PDB entry 8R72 | X-ray diffraction, 2.58 A resolution | chains A and B

# Chain A (and B)
Molecule: Heparinase
Source organism: Bacteroides thetaiotaomicron VPI-5482
Notes: chain B of this document is another copy of the same molecule, construct and numbering; everything in this record applies to it too
UniProtKB: Q89ZG7 (Q89ZG7_BACTN); residues 16-636 here correspond to UniProt positions 24-644 (UniProt number = residue number + 8)
Sequence (644 residues; row label = number of the first residue in the row; numbers below 1 keep their minus sign (Met-7 is residue -7)):
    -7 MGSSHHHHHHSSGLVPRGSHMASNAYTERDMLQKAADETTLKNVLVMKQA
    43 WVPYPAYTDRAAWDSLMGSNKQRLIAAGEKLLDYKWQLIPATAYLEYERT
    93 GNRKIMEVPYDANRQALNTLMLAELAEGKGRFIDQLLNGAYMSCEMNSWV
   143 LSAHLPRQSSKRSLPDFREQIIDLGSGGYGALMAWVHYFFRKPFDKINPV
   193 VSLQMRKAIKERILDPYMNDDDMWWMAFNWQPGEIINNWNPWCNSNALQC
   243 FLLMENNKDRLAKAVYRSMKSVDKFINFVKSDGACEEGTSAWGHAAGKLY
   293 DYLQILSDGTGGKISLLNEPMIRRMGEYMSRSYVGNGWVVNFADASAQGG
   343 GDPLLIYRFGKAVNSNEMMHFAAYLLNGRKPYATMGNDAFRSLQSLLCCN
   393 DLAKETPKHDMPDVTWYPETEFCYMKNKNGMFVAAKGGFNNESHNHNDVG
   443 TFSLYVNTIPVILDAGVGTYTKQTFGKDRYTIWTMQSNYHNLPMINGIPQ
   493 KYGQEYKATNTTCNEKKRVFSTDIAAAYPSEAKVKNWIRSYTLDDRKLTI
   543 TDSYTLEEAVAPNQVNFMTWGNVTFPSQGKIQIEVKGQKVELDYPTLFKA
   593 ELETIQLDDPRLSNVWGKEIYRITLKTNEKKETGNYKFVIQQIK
Not modelled in the structure: -7 to 19, 636 (chain B: -7 to 19, 462-471, 636)
Sequence notes: initiating methionine (-7); expression tag (-6 to 15); engineered mutation Ala283 (Tyr291 in Q89ZG7)
Ion coordination: Zn2+: His438, Asp456, His482
Reported in the primary citation:
  - mutagenesis - L174A: decreased catalytic activity
  - catalytic residues: Asn238
  - mutagenesis - N238A: decreased catalytic activity on HA

# How chain A and chain B interact
Pairs across the interface (55):
  Trp78(A) - Leu80(B)  hydrophobic
  Leu80(A) - Trp78(B)
  Leu80(A) - Leu80(B)  hydrophobic
  Leu80(A) - Met134(B)  hydrophobic
  Pro82(A) - Asn130(B)
  Ala83(A) - Leu129(B)  hydrophobic
  Ala83(A) - Asn130(B)  hydrogen bond (backbone-side chain)
  Ala83(A) - Tyr133(B)  hydrophobic
  Thr84(A) - Asp126(B)
  Thr84(A) - Asn130(B)  hydrogen bond
  Leu87(A) - Leu129(B)  hydrophobic
  Leu87(A) - Ile189(B)  hydrophobic
  Arg91(A) - Asp126(B)  salt bridge
  Arg91(A) - Ile189(B)
  Asp126(A) - Thr84(B)
  Asp126(A) - Arg91(B)  salt bridge
  Leu129(A) - Ala83(B)  hydrophobic
  Leu129(A) - Leu87(B)  hydrophobic
  Asn130(A) - Pro82(B)
  Asn130(A) - Ala83(B)  hydrogen bond (side chain-backbone)
  Asn130(A) - Thr84(B)  hydrogen bond (side chain-backbone)
  Tyr133(A) - Ala83(B)  hydrophobic
  Tyr133(A) - Asn139(B)  hydrogen bond
  Tyr133(A) - Leu156(B)
  Tyr133(A) - Pro157(B)
  Met134(A) - Leu80(B)  hydrophobic
  Glu137(A) - Glu137(B)
  Glu137(A) - Met138(B)
  Glu137(A) - Asn139(B)  hydrogen bond (side chain-backbone)
  Asn139(A) - Tyr133(B)  hydrogen bond
  Asn139(A) - Glu137(B)  hydrogen bond (backbone-side chain)
  Asn139(A) - Gln196(B)  hydrogen bond
  Arg154(A) - Ile189(B)  hydrogen bond (side chain-backbone)
  Arg154(A) - Asn190(B)
  Leu156(A) - Asn190(B)
  Leu156(A) - Val192(B)  hydrophobic
  Leu156(A) - Val193(B)  hydrophobic
  Pro157(A) - Tyr133(B)
  Pro157(A) - Val192(B)
  Asp158(A) - Val192(B)
  Phe159(A) - Leu195(B)  hydrophobic
  Phe159(A) - Gln196(B)
  Phe159(A) - Lys199(B)
  Arg160(A) - Leu195(B)
  Ile189(A) - Leu87(B)  hydrophobic
  Ile189(A) - Arg154(B)  hydrogen bond (backbone-side chain)
  Asn190(A) - Arg154(B)
  Asn190(A) - Leu156(B)
  Val192(A) - Leu156(B)  hydrophobic
  Val192(A) - Asp158(B)
  Val193(A) - Leu156(B)  hydrophobic
  Leu195(A) - Arg160(B)
  Gln196(A) - Asn139(B)  hydrogen bond
  Gln196(A) - Phe159(B)
  Lys199(A) - Phe159(B)
Other interface residues (no listed pair), chain A (29 interface residues in all): Met138, Pro191
Other interface residues (no listed pair), chain B (29 interface residues in all): Pro191

# Overview
The chain A/chain B interface involves 29 residues from each chain, with 12 hydrogen bonds and 2 salt bridges.
Polar pairs include Arg91(A)-Asp126(B), Ala83(A)-Asn130(B) and Thr84(A)-Asn130(B). The Zn2+ site is built by
His438(A), Asp456(A) and His482(A). The paper reports the catalytic residue Asn238(A); L174A of chain A
reduces catalytic activity.
Both chains are Heparinase (Bacteroides thetaiotaomicron VPI-5482). Entry 8R72 (Polysaccharide lyase BtPL33HA
(BT4410) Y291A with HA dp4 collected at 1.33 A) was determined by X-ray diffraction, deposited together with
8R6Z, 8R70, 8R71, 8R73 and 8R75.
